PDB entry 8RRP | X-ray diffraction, 2.00 A resolution | chains E and F of the 6 polymer chains in the assembly

# Chain E
Molecule: Insulin
Source organism: Homo sapiens
UniProtKB: P01308 (INS_HUMAN); residues 1-21 here correspond to UniProt positions 90-110 (UniProt number = residue number + 89)
Amino-acid sequence (21 residues; row label = number of the first residue in the row):
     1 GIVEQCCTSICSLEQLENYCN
Unresolved in the structure: 1
Disulfide bonds: C6-C11
Sequence notes: engineered mutation E14 (Tyr103 in P01308)

# Chain F
Molecule: Insulin B chain
Source organism: Homo sapiens
UniProtKB: P01308 (INS_HUMAN); residues 1-29 here correspond to UniProt positions 25-53 (UniProt number = residue number + 24)
Amino-acid sequence (29 residues; each row starts with the number of its first residue):
     1 FVNQHLCGSHLVEALHLVCGERGFHYTPK
Unresolved in the structure: 1, 29
Sequence notes: engineered mutation H16 (Tyr40 in P01308), H25 (Phe49 in P01308)
From the paper describing this entry:
  - conformationally variable residues (helix shift): C7

# Chain E / chain F interface
Pairs across the interface (27):
  V3(E) with L11(F), hydrophobic
  C6(E) with C7(F); L11(F), hydrophobic
  C7(E) with C7(F), disulfide; G8(F)
  L13(E) with V18(F), hydrophobic
  L16(E) with A14(F), hydrophobic; L15(F); V18(F)
  E17(E) with V18(F)
  N18(E) with T27(F); P28(F)
  Y19(E) with L15(F), hydrophobic; F24(F); H25(F), hydrogen bond (backbone-backbone); Y26(F); T27(F); P28(F)
  C20(E) with V18(F), hydrophobic; C19(F), disulfide; R22(F); G23(F); H25(F), hydrogen bond (backbone-side chain)
  N21(E) with R22(F); G23(F), hydrogen bond (backbone-backbone); F24(F), hydrogen bond (side chain-backbone); H25(F)
Other interface residues (no listed pair), chain E (11 interface residues in all): I2
Other interface residues (no listed pair), chain F (15 interface residues in all): Q4
Inter-chain disulfides: C7(E)-C7(F), C20(E)-C19(F)

# Overview
11 residues of chain E and 15 residues of chain F are in contact, with 2 disulfide bonds and 4 hydrogen bonds.
Polar contacts include C20(E)-H25(F), N21(E)-F24(F) and Y19(E)-H25(F). From the paper: conformational
variability at C7(F).
Chain E is Insulin and chain F is Insulin B chain, both from Homo sapiens; the structure, Insulin Icodec -
A14E B16H B25H B29Ne-C20 diacid-LgGlu-2xAdo desB30 human insulin, was determined by X-ray diffraction.
